Entry 4H8R (X-ray diffraction, 1.25 A resolution); this record covers chain A.

[Chain A]
Protein: Extended-spectrum beta-lactamase GES-5
Source organism: Klebsiella pneumoniae
UniProtKB: Q09HD0 (Q09HD0_KLEPN); residues 1-287 here = UniProt positions 1-287
Chain sequence (287 residues; each row starts with the number of its first residue):
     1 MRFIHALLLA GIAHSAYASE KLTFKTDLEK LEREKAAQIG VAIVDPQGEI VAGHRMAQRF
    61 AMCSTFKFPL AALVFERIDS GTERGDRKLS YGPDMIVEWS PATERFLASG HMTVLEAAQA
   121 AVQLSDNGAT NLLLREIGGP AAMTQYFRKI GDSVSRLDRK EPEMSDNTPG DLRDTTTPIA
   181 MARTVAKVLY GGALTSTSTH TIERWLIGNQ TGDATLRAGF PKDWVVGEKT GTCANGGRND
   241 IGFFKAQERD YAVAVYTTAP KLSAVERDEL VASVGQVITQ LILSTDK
Not modelled in the structure: 1-18, 286-287
UniProt features mapped onto this chain:
  - active site: Ser-64 (Nucleophile)
  - binding site (imipenem): Ser-64, Ser-125, Asn-127, Thr-230, Thr-232, Arg-238
  - mutagenesis: Cys-63 (C63A/L/M: Abolishes resistance to ampicillin, benzylpenicillin, cephalothin or to carbapenem antibiotic, imipenem ...), Glu-98 (E98K: Increases catalytic efficiency about 5-fold, with respect to cefoxitin. Increases catalytic efficiency about 30-fold, with respect to ceftazidime ...), Ser-165 (S165G: Decreases catalytic efficiency about 50-fold, with respect to imipenem. Abolishes hydrolysis of cefoxitin. Increases resistance to ceftazidime about 10-fold, in DH5alpha E.coli strain ...)
Disulfide bonds: Cys-63/Cys-233
Glycans and other covalent adducts: IMIPENEM, open form (IM2) linked to Ser-64
Bound ions: Na+ near Asp-94 (its only coordinating residue here)
Residues lining bound ligands: IMIPENEM, open form (IM2; (5R)-5-[(1S,2R)-1-formyl-2-hydroxypropyl]-3-[(2-{[(E)-iminomethyl]amino}ethyl)sulfanyl]-4,5-dihydro-1H-pyrrole-2-carbox ylic acid): Cys-63, Lys-67, Trp-99, Ser-125, Asn-127, Glu-161, Ser-165, Thr-211, Lys-229, Thr-230, Gly-231, Thr-232, Arg-238

[In short]
Covalently linked IMIPENEM, open form: at Ser-64. From UniProt: active-site residue Ser-64, 6 imipenem-binding
residues and 3 mutagenesis sites.
Chain A is Extended-spectrum beta-lactamase GES-5 (Klebsiella pneumoniae); the structure, Imipenem complex of
GES-5 carbapenemase, was determined by X-ray diffraction (same publication as 4GNU and 4GOG).
